6YB5 - chains A and D of the 5 polymer chains in the assembly; structure by X-ray diffraction, 1.59 A resolution.

== Chain A ==
Protein: Bacterial cellulose secretion regulator BcsQ
Source organism: Escherichia coli
Reference sequence: A0A0B1KWQ0 (A0A0B1KWQ0_ECOLX); residues 1-250 here = UniProt positions 1-250
Sequence (261 residues; numbered 1 to 261; the number before each row is that of its first residue):
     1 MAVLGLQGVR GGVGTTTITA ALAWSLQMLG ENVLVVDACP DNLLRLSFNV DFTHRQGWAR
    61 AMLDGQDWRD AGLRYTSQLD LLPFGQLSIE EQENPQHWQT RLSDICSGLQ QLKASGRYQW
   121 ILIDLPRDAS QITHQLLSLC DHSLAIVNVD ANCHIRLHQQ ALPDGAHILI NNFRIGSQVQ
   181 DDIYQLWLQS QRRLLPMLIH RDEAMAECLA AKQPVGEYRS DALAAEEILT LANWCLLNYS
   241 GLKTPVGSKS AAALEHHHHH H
Disordered / not traced: 1, 245-261
Differences from the reference sequence: expression tag (251-261)
Metal / ion sites: Mg2+: Thr-16 (together with ATP)
Residues lining bound ligands:
  - ATP (adenosine-5'-triphosphate), molecule 1: Arg-10, Asp-150, Ala-151, Asn-152, Arg-156
  - ATP, molecule 2: Gly-11, Gly-12, Val-13, Gly-14, Thr-15, Thr-16, Thr-17, Asp-41, Leu-43, Asn-171, Asn-172, Ile-199, His-200, Arg-201, Asp-202, Met-205, Ala-206

== Chain D ==
Protein: Bacterial cellulose secretion regulator BcsR
Source organism: Escherichia coli
Reference sequence: J7QAC9 (J7QAC9_ECOLX); residue numbers follow UniProt; this construct covers 1-62
Sequence (62 residues; numbered 1 to 62; the number before each row is that of its first residue):
     1 MNNNEPDTLP DPAIGYIFQN DIVALKQAFS LPDIDYADIS QREQLAAALK RWPLLAEFAQ
    61 QK
Disordered / not traced: 1-27

== Interface between chain A and chain D ==
Pairs across the interface (30):
  Ala-151(A) with Leu-54(D), hydrophobic
  His-154(A) with Tyr-36(D); Leu-55(D); Phe-58(D)
  Ile-155(A) with Leu-54(D), hydrophobic
  Leu-157(A) with Ile-34(D)
  His-158(A) with Ile-34(D); Tyr-36(D), hydrogen bond; Phe-58(D)
  Gln-178(A) with Arg-51(D)
  Val-179(A) with Trp-52(D), hydrophobic
  Asp-182(A) with Ala-48(D); Arg-51(D), salt bridge; Trp-52(D), hydrogen bond
  Gln-185(A) with Leu-45(D)
  Leu-186(A) with Tyr-36(D), hydrophobic; Leu-45(D)
  Gln-189(A) with Asp-35(D); Ile-39(D); Arg-42(D), hydrogen bond; Leu-45(D)
  Ser-190(A) with Asp-33(D); Ile-34(D); Asp-35(D), hydrogen bond (backbone-backbone); Tyr-36(D)
  Gln-191(A) with Asp-33(D); Ile-34(D)
  Arg-192(A) with Pro-32(D), hydrogen bond (side chain-backbone); Asp-33(D), hydrogen bond (backbone-backbone)
  Arg-193(A) with Asp-33(D), salt bridge
Interface residues without a listed pair, chain A (16 interface residues in all): Ile-183
Interface residues without a listed pair, chain D (16 interface residues in all): Leu-31, Leu-49

== In short ==
The chain A/chain D interface involves 16 residues from each chain; the contacts include 6 hydrogen bonds and
2 salt bridges. Among the polar pairs are Asp-182(A)/Arg-51(D), Arg-193(A)/Asp-33(D) and His-158(A)/Tyr-36(D).
Chain A binds ATP.
Chain A is Bacterial cellulose secretion regulator BcsQ and chain D is Bacterial cellulose secretion regulator
BcsR, both from Escherichia coli; the structure, Orthorhombic crystal structure of a native BcsRQ complex
crystallized in the presence of ADP, was determined by X-ray diffraction together with 6YAR, 6YAY, 6YB3, 6YBB
and 6YBU from the same study.
